PDB entry 7S4Q | electron microscopy, 3.12 A resolution | chains A and B of the 6 polymer chains in the assembly

Chain A (and B):
Name: EncA
From: Myxococcus xanthus
Notes: chain B of this document is another copy of the same molecule, construct and numbering; everything in this record applies to it too
UniProt: Q1D6H4 (Q1D6H4_MYXXD); residues -7 to 286 here correspond to UniProt positions 1-294 (UniProt number = residue number + 8)
Sequence (294 residues; numbered -7 to 286; the number before each row is that of its first residue; numbers below 1 keep their minus sign (Met-7 is residue -7)):
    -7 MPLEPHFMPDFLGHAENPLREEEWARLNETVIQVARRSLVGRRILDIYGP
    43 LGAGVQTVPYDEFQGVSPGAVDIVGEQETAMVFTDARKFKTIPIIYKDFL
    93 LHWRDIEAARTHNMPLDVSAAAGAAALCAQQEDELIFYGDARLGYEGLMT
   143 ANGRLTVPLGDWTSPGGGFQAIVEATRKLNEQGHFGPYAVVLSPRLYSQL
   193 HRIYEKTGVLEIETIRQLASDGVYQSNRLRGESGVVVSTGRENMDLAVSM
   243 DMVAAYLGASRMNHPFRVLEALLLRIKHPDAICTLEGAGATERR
Disordered / not traced: -7 to 0, 278-286

How chain A and chain B interact:
Contacting residue pairs (8; chain A residue first):
  Leu92(A) - Glu68(B)
  His94(A) - Ile65(B)
  His94(A) - Val66(B)
  Arg96(A) - Ile65(B)  hydrogen bond (side chain-backbone)
  Arg253(A) - Gly67(B)
  Arg253(A) - Glu68(B)
  Arg253(A) - Glu70(B)  salt bridge
  Asn255(A) - Glu68(B)  hydrogen bond

Overview:
The chain A/chain B interface involves 5 residues from each chain; the contacts include 2 hydrogen bonds and 1
salt bridge. Polar pairs include Arg253(A)-Glu70(B), Arg96(A)-Ile65(B) and Asn255(A)-Glu68(B).
Chain A and chain B are both EncA (Myxococcus xanthus); the structure, M. xanthus encapsulin EncA bound to
EncC targeting peptide, was determined by electron microscopy (same publication as 7S2T).
